Entry 7UWD (electron microscopy, 4.10 A resolution (low resolution: residue-level contacts below are approximate; hydrogen-bond / salt-bridge calls are withheld)); this record covers chains A and B of the 31 polymer chains in the assembly.

Chain A:
Name: V-type proton ATPase catalytic subunit A
Organism: Citrus limon
Notes: EC 7.1.2.2
Reference sequence: Q9SM09 (VATA_CITUN); residue numbers follow UniProt; this construct covers 1-623
Chain sequence (623 residues; numbered 1 to 623; the number before each row is that of its first residue):
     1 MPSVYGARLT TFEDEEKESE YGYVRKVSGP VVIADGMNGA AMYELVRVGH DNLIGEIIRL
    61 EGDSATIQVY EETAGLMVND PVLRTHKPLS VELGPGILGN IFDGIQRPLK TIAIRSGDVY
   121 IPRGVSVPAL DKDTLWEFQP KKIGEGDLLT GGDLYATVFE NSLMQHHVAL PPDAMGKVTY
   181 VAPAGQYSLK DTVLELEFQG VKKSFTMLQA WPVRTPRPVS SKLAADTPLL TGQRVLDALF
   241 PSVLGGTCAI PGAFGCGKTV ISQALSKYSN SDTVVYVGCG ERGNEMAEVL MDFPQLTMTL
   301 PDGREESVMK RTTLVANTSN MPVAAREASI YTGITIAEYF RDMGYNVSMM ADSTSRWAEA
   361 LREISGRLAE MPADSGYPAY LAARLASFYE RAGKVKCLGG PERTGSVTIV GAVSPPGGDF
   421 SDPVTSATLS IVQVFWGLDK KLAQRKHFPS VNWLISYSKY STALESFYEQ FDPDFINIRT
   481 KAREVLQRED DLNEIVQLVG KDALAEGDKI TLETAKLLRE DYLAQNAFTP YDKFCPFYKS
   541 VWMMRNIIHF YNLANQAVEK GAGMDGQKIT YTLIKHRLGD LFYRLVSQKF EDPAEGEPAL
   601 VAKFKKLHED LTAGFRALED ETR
Disordered / not traced: 1-20, 559-568, 620-623
Curated features (UniProtKB/Swiss-Prot):
  - binding site (ATP): Gly-252 to Thr-259

Chain B:
Name: Vacuolar proton pump subunit B
Organism: Citrus limon
Reference sequence: A0A067FXK2 (A0A067FXK2_CITSI); numbering as in UniProt (aligned over 1-488)
Chain sequence (488 residues; row label = number of the first residue in the row):
     1 MGVAQNNVDM EEGTLEVAME YRTVTGVAGP LVILDKVKGP KYYEIVNIRL GDGTMRRGQV
    61 LEVDGEKAVV QVFEGTSGID NKFTTVQFTG EVLKTPVSLD MLGRIFNGSG KPIDNGPPIL
   121 PEAYLDISGS SINPSERTYP EEMIQTGIST IDVMNSIARG QKIPLFSAAG LPHNEIAAQI
   181 CRQAGLVKRL EKTDNLLEDG EEDNFAIVFA AMGVNMETAQ FFKRDFEENG SMERVTLFLN
   241 LANDPTIERI ITPRIALTTA EYLAYECGKH VLVILTDMSS YADALREVSA AREEVPGRRG
   301 YPGYMYTDLA QIYERAGRIE GRKGSITQIP ILTMPNDDIT HPTPDLTGYI TEGQIYIDRQ
   361 LQNRQIYPPI NVLPSLSRLM KSAIGEGMTR RDHSDVSNQL YANYAIGKDV QAMKAVVGEE
   421 ALSSEDLLYL EFLDKFERKF VAQGAYDSRN IFQSLDLAWT LLRIFPRELL HRIPGKTLDQ
   481 YYSRDAAN
Disordered / not traced: 1-14, 193-202, 485-488

Interface between chain A and chain B:
Residue-residue contacts (48; chain A residue first):
  Arg-25(A) / Asp-64(B)
  Arg-25(A) / Gly-65(B)
  Lys-26(A) / Val-63(B)
  Val-27(A) / Tyr-42(B)
  Val-27(A) / Glu-62(B)
  Val-27(A) / Val-63(B)
  Ser-28(A) / Glu-62(B)
  Gly-29(A) / Tyr-42(B)
  Thr-73(A) / Tyr-42(B)
  Ala-74(A) / Tyr-42(B)
  Ala-74(A) / Tyr-43(B)
  Gly-75(A) / Val-92(B)
  Leu-76(A) / Lys-41(B)
  Leu-76(A) / Tyr-42(B)
  Met-77(A) / Pro-40(B)
  Val-78(A) / Pro-40(B)
  Val-78(A) / Val-63(B)
  Leu-109(A) / Pro-134(B)
  Leu-109(A) / Ser-135(B)
  Val-119(A) / Ile-132(B)
  Val-119(A) / Asn-133(B)
  Val-119(A) / Glu-136(B)
  Val-119(A) / Ile-319(B)
  Val-119(A) / Arg-322(B)
  Tyr-120(A) / Ser-130(B)
  Tyr-120(A) / Ser-131(B)
  Tyr-120(A) / Tyr-265(B)
  Ile-121(A) / Ser-130(B)
  Ile-121(A) / Ser-131(B)
  Ile-121(A) / Asn-133(B)
  Gly-280(A) / Tyr-306(B)
  Gly-280(A) / Tyr-349(B)
  Glu-281(A) / Tyr-349(B)
  Arg-282(A) / Ile-350(B)
  Arg-282(A) / Glu-352(B)
  Gly-283(A) / Arg-137(B)
  Asn-284(A) / Glu-352(B)
  Glu-285(A) / Glu-352(B)
  Ala-287(A) / Arg-137(B)
  Met-291(A) / Ser-135(B)
  Thr-318(A) / Pro-134(B)
  Ser-319(A) / Ala-310(B)
  Asn-320(A) / Ser-131(B)
  Asn-320(A) / Glu-314(B)
  Arg-326(A) / Tyr-306(B)
  Ser-353(A) / Tyr-349(B)
  Arg-356(A) / Tyr-349(B)
  Ala-369(A) / Val-295(B)
Interface residues without a listed pair, chain A (38 interface residues in all): Ile-101, Lys-110, Ala-113, Asp-118, Leu-290, Met-321, Ser-355, Glu-363
Interface residues without a listed pair, chain B (32 interface residues in all): Thr-138, Gly-160, Glu-261, Gly-303, Gln-311

Overview:
Chain A and chain B form an interface of 38 and 32 residues respectively. From UniProt: 8 ATP-binding residues
on chain A.
Chain A is V-type proton ATPase catalytic subunit A and chain B is Vacuolar proton pump subunit B, both from
Citrus limon; the structure, Citrus V-ATPase State 2, H in contact with subunits AB, was determined by
electron microscopy, deposited together with 7UW9, 7UWA, 7UWB and 7UWC.
